6VGD - chains A and B of the 5 polymer chains in the assembly; structure by X-ray diffraction, 4.20 A resolution (low resolution: residue-level contacts below are approximate; hydrogen-bond / salt-bridge calls are withheld).

[Chain A]
Name: Friend leukemia integration 1 transcription factor
Source organism: Homo sapiens
Notes: fragment: DNA binding domain
Reference sequence: Q01543 (FLI1_HUMAN); numbering as in UniProt (aligned over 276-375)
Sequence (104 residues; each row starts with the number of its first residue):
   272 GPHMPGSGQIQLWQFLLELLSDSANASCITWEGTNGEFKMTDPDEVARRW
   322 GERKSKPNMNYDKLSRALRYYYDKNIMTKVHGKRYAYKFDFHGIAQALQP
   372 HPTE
Not modelled in the structure: 272-274, 373-375
Sequence notes: expression tag (272-275)
UniProt features mapped onto this chain:
  - DNA-binding region: Ile-281 to Asp-361 (ETS)

[Chain B]
Molecule: 16-nt DNA strand
Sequence (16 nucleotides; numbered 1 to 16; the number before each row is that of its first residue):
     1 CAGAGGATGTGGCTTC

[Chain A / chain B interface]
Contacting residue pairs (17):
  Gln-280(A) / DC13(B)
  Tyr-332(A) / DG3(B)
  Arg-337(A) / DG5(B)
  Arg-337(A) / DG6(B)
  Arg-337(A) / DA7(B)
  Arg-340(A) / DG3(B)
  Arg-340(A) / DA4(B)
  Tyr-341(A) / DA7(B)
  Tyr-341(A) / DT8(B)
  Tyr-343(A) / DA4(B)
  Lys-350(A) / DG3(B)
  Lys-350(A) / DA4(B)
  Lys-354(A) / DG3(B)
  Arg-355(A) / DG3(B)
  Tyr-356(A) / DA2(B)
  Tyr-356(A) / DG3(B)
  Tyr-358(A) / DA4(B)
Also at the interface, not in a pair above, chain A (12 interface residues in all): Lys-327
Also at the interface, not in a pair above, chain B (10 interface residues in all): DG11, DG12

[Overview]
The interface between chain A and chain B involves 12 residues on one side and 10 on the other. Curated
annotation (UniProt) lists a DNA-binding region on chain A.
Chain A is Friend leukemia integration 1 transcription factor (Homo sapiens) and chain B is a 16-nt DNA
strand; the structure, Crystal structure of the DNA binding domain (DBD) of human FLI1 and the complex of the
..., was determined by X-ray diffraction together with 6VG2, 6VG8, 6VGE and 6VGG from the same study.
